7G8T - chains A and B; structure by X-ray diffraction, 1.39 A resolution.

[Chain A]
Name: Transforming protein RhoA
Source organism: Homo sapiens
Notes: EC 3.6.5.2
Reference sequence: P61586 (RHOA_HUMAN); numbering as in UniProt (aligned over 1-184)
Chain sequence (185 residues; row label = number of the first residue in the row; numbering starts at 0):
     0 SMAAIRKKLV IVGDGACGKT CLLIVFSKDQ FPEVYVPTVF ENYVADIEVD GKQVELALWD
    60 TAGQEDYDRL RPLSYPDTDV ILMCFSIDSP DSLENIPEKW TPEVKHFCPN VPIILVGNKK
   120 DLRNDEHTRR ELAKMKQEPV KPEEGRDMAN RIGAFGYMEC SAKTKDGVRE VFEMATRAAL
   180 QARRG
Unresolved in the structure: 0-2, 182-184
Sequence notes: expression tag (0)
UniProt features mapped onto this chain:
  - region: Ala61 to Asp78 (Switch II region)
  - motif: Tyr34 to Tyr42 (Effector region)
  - binding site (GTP): Gly12 to Thr19, Phe30 to Thr37, Asp59 to Gln63, Asn117 to Asp120, Ser160 to Lys162
  - modified residue: Tyr34 (Microbial infection: O-AMP-tyrosine), Thr37 (Microbial infection: O-AMP-threonine), Asn41 (Microbial infection: ADP-ribosylasparagine), Gln63 (5-glutamyl serotonin)
  - glycosylation: Tyr34 (Microbial infection: O-linked (GlcNAc) tyrosine), Thr37 (Microbial infection: O-alpha-linked (GlcNAc) threonine)
  - cross-link: Lys135 (Glycyl lysine isopeptide (Lys-Gly) (interchain with G-Cter in ubiquitin))
  - natural variant: Glu47 (E47K: In EDFAOB), Pro71 (P71S: In EDFAOB)
  - mutagenesis: Gly14 (G14V: Increased Rho protein signal transduction. Constitutively active), Thr19 (T19N: Decreased Rho protein signal transduction. Decreased substrate adhesion-dependent cell spreading. Decreased stress fibers assembly. Decreased cytoplasmic microtubule organization), Tyr34 (Y34A: Abolishes interaction with DGKQ; Y34F: Abolishes AMPylation by Haemophilus IbpA), Thr37 (T37A: Abolished monoglucosylation by C.difficile toxin TcdA. Abolished O-GlcNAcylation by C.novyi toxin TcdA), Gln63 (Q63L: Causes constitutive activation), Lys135 (K135R: Reduced FBXL19-mediated ubiquitination and subsequent degradation)

[Chain B]
Name: Rho guanine nucleotide exchange factor 2
Source organism: Homo sapiens
Reference sequence: Q92974 (ARHG2_HUMAN); residues 206-448 here = UniProt positions 206-448
Chain sequence (245 residues; each row starts with the number of its first residue):
   204 SMEMDEKDFA ADSWSLAVDS SFLQQHKKEV MKQQDVIYEL IQTELHHVRT LKIMTRLFRT
   264 GMLEELHLEP GVVQGLFPCV DELSDIHTRF LSQLLERRRQ ALCPGSTRNF VIHRLGDLLI
   324 SQFSGPSAEQ MCKTYSEFCS RHSKALKLYK ELYARDKRFQ QFIRKVTRPA VLKRHGVQEC
   384 ILLVTQRITK YPLLISRILQ HSHGIEEERQ DLTTALGLVK ELLSNVDEGI YQLEKGARLQ
   444 EIYNR
Sequence notes: expression tag (204-205)
UniProt features mapped onto this chain:
  - modified residue: Lys353 (N6-acetyllysine)
  - mutagenesis: Tyr394 (Y394A: Reduces phosphorylation level, normal microtubule localization and activity)
Residues lining bound ligands: 2-ethoxy-3-fluoro-N,N-dimethylbenzamide (Z4X): Glu285, Asp288, Ile289, Arg292, Pro329, Ser330, Gln333

[Chain A / chain B interface]
Pairs across the interface (60; chain A residue first):
  Arg5(A) with Lys376(B); Glu382(B), salt bridge
  Lys7(A) with Leu385(B)
  Val33(A) with Ser216(B); Ser218(B)
  Tyr34(A) with Asp215(B); Ser216(B); Asp238(B); Val239(B); Glu242(B), hydrogen bond; Arg400(B), hydrogen bond
  Val35(A) with Arg400(B), hydrogen bond (backbone-side chain)
  Pro36(A) with Glu242(B); Arg400(B)
  Thr37(A) with Val239(B); Glu242(B), hydrogen bond; Leu396(B); Leu397(B); Arg400(B), hydrogen bond
  Val38(A) with Glu242(B), hydrogen bond (backbone-side chain); Lys393(B)
  Phe39(A) with Lys393(B), hydrogen bond (backbone-side chain)
  Glu40(A) with Thr246(B); His249(B), salt bridge; Leu386(B)
  Asn41(A) with Arg377(B), hydrogen bond (side chain-backbone); Leu386(B)
  Tyr42(A) with Arg377(B)
  Val43(A) with Lys376(B)
  Asp45(A) with Lys376(B), salt bridge
  Glu54(A) with Lys376(B), salt bridge
  Trp58(A) with Glu382(B); Leu385(B), hydrophobic; Leu386(B); Gln389(B)
  Asp59(A) with Gln389(B), hydrogen bond (backbone-side chain)
  Ala61(A) with Leu396(B)
  Gly62(A) with Thr392(B); Leu396(B)
  Gln63(A) with Gln389(B); Thr392(B)
  Tyr66(A) with Thr392(B); Leu426(B); Ser427(B); Asp430(B)
  Asp67(A) with Asp430(B), hydrogen bond (backbone-side chain)
  Arg68(A) with Asp430(B), salt bridge; Glu431(B)
  Leu69(A) with Cys342(B), hydrophobic; Asp430(B), hydrogen bond (backbone-side chain); Ile433(B), hydrophobic
  Leu72(A) with Cys342(B); His345(B); Leu385(B); Thr388(B); Gln435(B)
  Ser73(A) with Leu385(B); Gln389(B), hydrogen bond
  Pro75(A) with Leu349(B), hydrophobic
  Asp76(A) with Lys353(B), salt bridge
Interface residues without a listed pair, chain A (29 interface residues in all): Lys27
Interface residues without a listed pair, chain B (36 interface residues in all): Leu219, Ser346, Gln381, Ile391, Lys423, Val429

[In short]
The interface between chain A and chain B involves 29 residues on one side and 36 on the other; the contacts
include 12 hydrogen bonds and 6 salt bridges. Among the polar pairs are Arg5(A)-Glu382(B), Glu40(A)-His249(B)
and Asp45(A)-Lys376(B). Bound to chain B: 2-ethoxy-3-fluoro-N,N-dimethylbenzamide.
Chain A is Transforming protein RhoA and chain B is Rho guanine nucleotide exchange factor 2, both from Homo
sapiens; the structure, ARHGEF2 PanDDA analysis group deposition -- ARHGEF2 and RhoA in complex with
Z1273312142, was determined by X-ray diffraction.
